8Q3M - chains GGG and JJJ of the 11 polymer chains in the assembly; structure by X-ray diffraction, 2.50 A resolution.

Chain GGG:
Molecule: Histone H2A type 1-B/E
Source organism: Homo sapiens
UniProtKB: P04908 (H2A1B_HUMAN); residues 13-119 here correspond to UniProt positions 14-120 (UniProt number = residue number + 1)
Amino-acid sequence (107 residues; each row starts with the number of its first residue):
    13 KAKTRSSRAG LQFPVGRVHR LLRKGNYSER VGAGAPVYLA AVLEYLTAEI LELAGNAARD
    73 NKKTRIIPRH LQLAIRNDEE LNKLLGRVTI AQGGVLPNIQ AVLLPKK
Swiss-Prot annotation at these positions:
  - modified residue: Lys13 (N6-(beta-hydroxybutyryl)lysine), Lys36 (N6-(2-hydroxyisobutyryl)lysine), Lys74 (N6-(2-hydroxyisobutyryl)lysine), Lys75 (N6-(2-hydroxyisobutyryl)lysine), Lys95 (N6-(2-hydroxyisobutyryl)lysine), Gln104 (N5-methylglutamine), Lys118 (N6-(2-hydroxyisobutyryl)lysine), Lys119 (N6-crotonyllysine)
  - cross-link (Glycyl lysine isopeptide (Lys-Gly)): Lys13 (interchain with G-Cter in ubiquitin), Lys15 (interchain with G-Cter in ubiquitin), Lys119 (interchain with G-Cter in ubiquitin)

Chain JJJ:
Molecule: 145-nt DNA strand
Source organism: Homo sapiens
Sequence (145 nucleotides; each row starts with the number of its first residue; numbers below 1 keep their minus sign (DA-72 is residue -72)):
   -72 ATCAATATCC ACCTGCAGAT ACTACCAAAA GTGTATTTGG AAACTGCTCC ATCAAAAGGC
   -12 ATGTTCAGCT GATTCAGCTG AACATGCCTT TTGATGGAGC AGTTTCCAAA TACACTTTTG
    48 GTAGTATCTG CAGGTGGATA TTGAT

How chain GGG and chain JJJ interact:
Residue-residue contacts - 17 pairs, chain GGG then chain JJJ:
  Lys13(GGG) - DG-42(JJJ)  phosphate contact
  Lys13(GGG) - DT-41(JJJ)  phosphate contact
  Ala14(GGG) - DA-43(JJJ)  phosphate contact
  Ala14(GGG) - DG-42(JJJ)  sugar contact
  Lys15(GGG) - DA-43(JJJ)  phosphate contact
  Lys15(GGG) - DG-42(JJJ)  hydrogen bond to the phosphate
  Thr16(GGG) - DA-43(JJJ)  phosphate contact
  Arg17(GGG) - DA-43(JJJ)  salt bridge to the phosphate
  Arg20(GGG) - DG-42(JJJ)  salt bridge to the phosphate
  Gly28(GGG) - DA-44(JJJ)  phosphate contact
  Gly28(GGG) - DA-43(JJJ)  phosphate contact
  Arg32(GGG) - DA-45(JJJ)  phosphate contact
  Arg32(GGG) - DA-44(JJJ)  salt bridge to the phosphate
  Glu41(GGG) - DT-35(JJJ)  phosphate contact
  Arg42(GGG) - DT-36(JJJ)  hydrogen bond to the sugar
  Arg42(GGG) - DT-35(JJJ)  sugar contact
  Arg77(GGG) - DA-54(JJJ)  sugar contact
Also at the interface, not in a pair above, chain GGG (13 interface residues in all): Ser18, Arg29

In short:
13 residues of chain GGG face 8 of chain JJJ across their interface, with 2 hydrogen bonds and 3 salt bridges.
Among the polar pairs are Arg42(GGG)-DT-36(JJJ), Lys15(GGG)-DG-42(JJJ) and Arg17(GGG)-DA-43(JJJ).
Here chain GGG is Histone H2A type 1-B/E and chain JJJ is a 145-nt DNA strand, both from Homo sapiens. Entry
8Q3M (Structure of Nucleosome Core with a Bound Kaposi Sarcoma Associated Herpesvirus LANA Peptide Having a
Methionine ...) was determined by X-ray diffraction, deposited together with 8Q36, 8Q3E and 8Q3X.
